PDB entry 7NHE | X-ray diffraction, 2.23 A resolution | chains A and D of the 4 polymer chains in the assembly

Chain A (and D):
Molecule: Pyridoxal 5'-phosphate synthase subunit PDX1.3
From: Arabidopsis thaliana
Notes: EC 4.3.3.6; chain D of this document is another copy of the same molecule, construct and numbering; everything in this record applies to it too
Reference sequence: Q8L940 (PDX13_ARATH); residues 2-292 here correspond to UniProt positions 1-291 (UniProt number = residue number - 1)
Amino-acid sequence (291 residues; numbered 2 to 292; the number before each row is that of its first residue):
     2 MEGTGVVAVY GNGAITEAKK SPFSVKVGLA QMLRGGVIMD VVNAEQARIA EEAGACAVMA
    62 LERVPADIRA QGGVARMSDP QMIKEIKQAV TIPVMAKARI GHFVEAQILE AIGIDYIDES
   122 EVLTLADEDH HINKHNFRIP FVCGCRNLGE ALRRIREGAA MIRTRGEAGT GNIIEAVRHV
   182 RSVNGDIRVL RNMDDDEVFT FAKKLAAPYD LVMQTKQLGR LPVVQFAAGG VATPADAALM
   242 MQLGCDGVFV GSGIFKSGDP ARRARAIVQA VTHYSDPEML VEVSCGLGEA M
Not modelled in the structure: 2-20 (chain D: 2-22)
Sequence notes: engineered mutation Arg-166 (Lys165 in Q8L940)
UniProt features mapped onto this chain:
  - active site: Lys-98 (Schiff-base intermediate with D-ribose 5-phosphate)
  - binding site (D-ribose 5-phosphate): Asp-41, Gly-170, Gly-231, Gly-252, Ser-253
  - binding site (D-glyceraldehyde 3-phosphate): Arg-182
  - modified residue: Met-2 (N-acetylmethionine)
Covalently attached groups: compound KPR linked to Lys-98
Residues lining bound ligands: KPR ([(E,4S)-4-azanyl-3-oxidanylidene-pent-1-enyl] dihydrogen phosphate): Asp-41, Met-60, Pro-66, Asp-119, Ser-121, Val-123, Arg-164, Glu-168, Ala-169, Gly-170, Ala-229, Gly-230, Gly-231, Val-232, Phe-250, Val-251, Gly-252, Ser-253
What the authors report for this chain:
  - binding site for KPR: Lys-98, Gly-170, Gly-230, Gly-231, Val-232, Phe-250, Gly-252, Ser-253
  - catalytic residues: Lys-98
  - catalytic residues: Asp-41 (proposed by the authors, not directly observed)

How chain A and chain D interact:
Pairs across the interface - 23 pairs, chain A then chain D:
  Asp-130(A) with Thr-201(D), hydrogen bond (backbone-side chain)
  His-131(A) with Glu-198(D); Thr-201(D), hydrogen bond
  Asn-134(A) with Asp-197(D), hydrogen bond; Phe-200(D)
  Asn-137(A) with Asp-197(D)
  Arg-154(A) with Lys-204(D)
  Arg-157(A) with Phe-200(D); Tyr-210(D); Asp-211(D), salt bridge
  Glu-158(A) with Phe-200(D)
  Asp-197(A) with Asn-134(D), hydrogen bond; Asn-137(D)
  Glu-198(A) with His-131(D)
  Phe-200(A) with Asn-134(D); Arg-157(D); Glu-158(D)
  Thr-201(A) with Asp-130(D), hydrogen bond (side chain-backbone); His-131(D), hydrogen bond
  Lys-204(A) with Arg-154(D)
  Ala-207(A) with Lys-204(D)
  Tyr-210(A) with Arg-157(D)
  Asp-211(A) with Arg-157(D), salt bridge
Other interface residues (no listed pair), chain A (16 interface residues in all): Pro-209
Other interface residues (no listed pair), chain D (17 interface residues in all): Asp-196, Ala-207, Pro-209

In short:
Chain A and chain D form an interface of 16 and 17 residues respectively, with 6 hydrogen bonds and 2 salt
bridges. Among the polar pairs are Arg-157(A)/Asp-211(D), Asp-130(A)/Thr-201(D) and His-131(A)/Thr-201(D).
From the paper: catalytic residues Lys-98(A) and Asp-41(A); a binding site for KPR at Lys-98(A), Gly-170(A)
and Gly-230(A) among others.
Chain A and chain D are both Pyridoxal 5'-phosphate synthase subunit PDX1.3 (Arabidopsis thaliana); the
structure, Crystal structure of Arabidopsis thaliana Pdx1K166R-I333 complex, was determined by X-ray
diffraction together with 7NHF from the same study.
